Entry 9BIA (electron microscopy, 3.00 A resolution); this record covers chains B and E of the 6 polymer chains in the assembly.

# Chain B
Protein: Ninjurin-1
From: Mus musculus
Reference sequence: O70131 (NINJ1_MOUSE); residues 1-152 here = UniProt positions 1-152
Sequence (170 residues; each row starts with the number of its first residue):
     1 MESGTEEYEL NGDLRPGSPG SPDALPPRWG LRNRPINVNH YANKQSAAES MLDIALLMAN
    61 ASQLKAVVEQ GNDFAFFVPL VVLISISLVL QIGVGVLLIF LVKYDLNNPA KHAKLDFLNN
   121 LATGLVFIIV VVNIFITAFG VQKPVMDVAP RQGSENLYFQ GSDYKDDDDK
Disordered / not traced: 1-32, 143-170
Differences from the reference sequence: engineered mutation Q45 (Lys in O70131); expression tag (153-170)
Curated features (UniProtKB/Swiss-Prot):
  - region: P26 to N37 (N-terminal adhesion motif), H40 to E69 (Required to induce plasma membrane rupture), K44, S46 to A55 (Helix alpha1), M58 to F74 (Helix alpha2)
  - site: L56, L57 (Cleavage)
  - modified residue: M1 (N-acetylmethionine), S18 (Phosphoserine), S21 (Phosphoserine)
  - glycosylation: N60 (N-linked (GlcNAc...) asparagine)
  - mutagenesis: A42 (A42W: Disrupts the face-to-face homodimer, leading to increased ability to mediate plasma membrane rupture (cytolysis)), N43 to S46 (Abolished ability to induce plasma membrane rupture in response to death stimuli), S46 (S46A: Disrupts the face-to-face homodimer, leading to increased ability to mediate plasma membrane rupture (cytolysis)), A48 (A48S: Disrupts the face-to-face Decreased ability to mediate plasma membrane rupture (cytolysis)), L52 (L52N: Disrupts the face-to-face Decreased ability to mediate plasma membrane rupture (cytolysis)), A59 (A59C: Disrupts the face-to-face Slightly decreased ability to mediate plasma membrane rupture (cytolysis)), N60 (N60A/Q: Impaired N-glycosylation and reduced homooligomerization), N119 (N119Q: Disrupts the face-to-face homodimer, leading to increased ability to mediate plasma membrane rupture (cytolysis))
What the authors report for this chain:
  - self-association interface (contacts with another copy of this molecule); pairs are residue here / residue on that copy: Q45-Q45 (hydrogen bond)
  - mutagenesis - K45Q (Kd 24 nM): increased binding to Nb538 (chain E)

# Chain E
Protein: Nb538
From: synthetic construct
Sequence (140 residues; row label = number of the first residue in the row):
     1 EVQLVESGGG LVQPGGSLRL SCAASGFNVY SSSYYYVGWV RRAPGKGEEL VARISPSYGY
    61 TYYADSVKGR FTISADTSKN TAYLQMNSLR AEDTAVYYCE VYIFGQYFES GQGTLVTVSS
   121 DKTHTGGSSG GSHHHHHHGS
Disordered / not traced: 119-140
Disulfides: C22-C99

# Interface between chain B and chain E
Contacting residue pairs (22):
  N33(B) with Y30(E)
  P35(B) with Y30(E); S33(E); F104(E), hydrophobic
  I36(B) with S32(E)
  N37(B) with S32(E); Y58(E), hydrogen bond
  V38(B) with Y34(E), hydrophobic
  D105(B) with Y60(E), hydrogen bond
  L106(B) with Y34(E); Y36(E)
  N107(B) with Y36(E), hydrogen bond (backbone-side chain); S55(E); Y58(E)
  N108(B) with Y60(E)
  P109(B) with Y36(E), hydrophobic; Y60(E); Y62(E)
  A110(B) with T61(E); Y62(E), hydrophobic
  H112(B) with Y34(E); Y36(E), hydrogen bond
Also at the interface, not in a pair above, chain B (13 interface residues in all): R34
Also at the interface, not in a pair above, chain E (13 interface residues in all): S31, R53

# In short
The chain B/chain E interface involves 13 residues from each chain, with 4 hydrogen bonds. Polar contacts
include N37(B)-Y58(E), D105(B)-Y60(E) and N107(B)-Y36(E). Curated annotation (UniProt) lists 9 mutagenesis
sites on chain B. From the paper: K45Q of chain B increases binding to Nb538 (chain E); a self-association
interface involving Q45(B).
Here chain B is Ninjurin-1 (Mus musculus) and chain E is Nb538 (synthetic construct). Entry 9BIA (Cryo-EM
structure of NINJ1 K45Q bound to Nb538) was determined by electron microscopy.
